Entry 3PW4 (X-ray diffraction, 2.90 A resolution); this record covers chains A and C of the 3 polymer chains in the assembly.

[Chain A]
Molecule: DNA polymerase IV
Organism: Sulfolobus solfataricus
Notes: EC 2.7.7.7
UniProt: Q97W02 (DPO4_SACS2); residues 2-342 here correspond to UniProt positions 1-341 (UniProt number = residue number - 1)
Chain sequence (347 residues; row label = number of the first residue in the row; numbers below 1 keep their minus sign (His-4 is residue -4)):
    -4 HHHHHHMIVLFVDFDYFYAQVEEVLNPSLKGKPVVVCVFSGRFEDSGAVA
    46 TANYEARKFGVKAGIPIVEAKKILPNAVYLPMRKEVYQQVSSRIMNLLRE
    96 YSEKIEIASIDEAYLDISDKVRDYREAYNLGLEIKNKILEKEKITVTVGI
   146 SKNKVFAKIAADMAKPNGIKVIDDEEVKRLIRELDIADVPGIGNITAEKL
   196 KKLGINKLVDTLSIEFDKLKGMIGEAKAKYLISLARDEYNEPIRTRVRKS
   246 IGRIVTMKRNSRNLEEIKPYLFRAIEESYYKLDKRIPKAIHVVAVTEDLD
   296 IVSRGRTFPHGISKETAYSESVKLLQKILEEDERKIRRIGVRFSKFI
Disordered / not traced: -4 to 0
Differences from the reference sequence: expression tag (-4 to 1)
Bound ions: Ca2+ site 1: Asp8, Asp106, Glu107 (together with 2'-deoxyadenosine 5'-triphosphate); Ca2+ site 2: Asp8, Phe9, Asp106 (together with 2'-deoxyadenosine 5'-triphosphate); Ca2+ site 3 near Ala182 (its only coordinating residue here)
Ligand contacts: 2'-deoxyadenosine 5'-triphosphate (DTP): Asp8, Phe9, Asp10, Tyr11, Phe12, Tyr13, Val44, Ala45, Thr46, Tyr49, Arg52, Ala58, Gly59, Asp106, Lys160

[Chain C]
Molecule: 13-nt DNA strand
Sequence (13 nucleotides; numbered 347 to 359; the number before each row is that of its first residue):
   347 GGGGGAAGGATTC

[Chain A / chain C interface]
Contacting residue pairs - 23 pairs, chain A then chain C:
  Glu107(A) with DC359(C), phosphate contact
  Lys153(A) with DC359(C), phosphate contact
  Pro185(A) with DC359(C), phosphate contact
  Gly186(A) with DT358(C), sugar contact; DC359(C), hydrogen bond to the phosphate
  Ile187(A) with DC359(C), hydrogen bond to the phosphate
  Gly188(A) with DT358(C), hydrogen bond to the phosphate; DC359(C), phosphate contact
  Ile190(A) with DT357(C), phosphate contact; DT358(C), phosphate contact
  Thr191(A) with DT358(C), hydrogen bond to the phosphate
  Lys194(A) with DT357(C), salt bridge to the phosphate
  Ser298(A) with DG354(C), sugar contact; DG355(C), hydrogen bond to the phosphate
  Arg299(A) with DG354(C), salt bridge to the phosphate; DG355(C), salt bridge to the phosphate
  Gly300(A) with DA353(C), phosphate contact; DG354(C), hydrogen bond to the phosphate
  Arg301(A) with DA353(C), phosphate contact
  Thr302(A) with DA352(C), sugar contact; DA353(C), hydrogen bond to the phosphate
  Lys322(A) with DG354(C), salt bridge to the phosphate
  Lys340(A) with DA352(C), salt bridge to the phosphate
Other interface residues (no listed pair), chain A (20 interface residues in all): Val184, Asn189, Ile296, Val297

[In short]
The interface between chain A and chain C involves 20 residues on one side and 7 on the other; the contacts
include 7 hydrogen bonds and 5 salt bridges. Among the polar pairs are Gly186(A)-DC359(C), Ile187(A)-DC359(C)
and Gly188(A)-DT358(C). Chain A binds 2'-deoxyadenosine 5'-triphosphate.
Here chain A is DNA polymerase IV (Sulfolobus solfataricus) and chain C is a 13-nt DNA strand. Entry 3PW4
(Ternary complex of Aflatoxin B1 Adduct modified DNA (AFB1-N7-Gua) with DNA Polymerase IV and incoming dATP)
was determined by X-ray diffraction together with 3PVX, 3PW0, 3PW2, 3PW5 and 3PW7 from the same study.
